Entry 9F14 (X-ray diffraction, 2.30 A resolution); this record covers chains A and B.

[Chain A (and B)]
Name: HTH-type transcriptional regulator CysB
From: Klebsiella aerogenes
Notes: chain B of this document is another copy of the same molecule, construct and numbering; everything in this record applies to it too
Reference sequence: P45600 (CYSB_KLEPN); residue numbers follow UniProt; this construct covers 1-324
Chain sequence (324 residues; row label = number of the first residue in the row):
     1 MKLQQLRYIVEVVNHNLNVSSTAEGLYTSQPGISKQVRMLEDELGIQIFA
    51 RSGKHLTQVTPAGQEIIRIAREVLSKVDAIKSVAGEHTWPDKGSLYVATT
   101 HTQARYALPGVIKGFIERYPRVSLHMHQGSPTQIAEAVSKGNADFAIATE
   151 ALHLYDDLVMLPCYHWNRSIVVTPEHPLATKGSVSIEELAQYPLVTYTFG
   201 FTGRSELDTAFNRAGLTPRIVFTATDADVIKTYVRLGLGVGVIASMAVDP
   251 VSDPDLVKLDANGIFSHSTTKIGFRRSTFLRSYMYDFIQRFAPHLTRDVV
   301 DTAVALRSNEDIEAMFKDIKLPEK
UniProt features mapped onto this chain:
  - DNA-binding region: Val19 to Arg38 (H-T-H motif)
Residues lining bound ligands: N-acetyl-serine (SAC): Thr100, His101, Thr102, Gln103, Thr149, Glu150, Tyr164, Trp166, Tyr197, Phe199, Ala227, Ala244, Met246
Reported in the primary citation:
  - binding site for N-acetyl-serine: Thr100, Thr102, Gln103, Thr149, Glu150, Tyr164, Trp166, Tyr197, Phe199, Ala227, Ala244, Met246
  - conformationally variable residues (loop rearrangement, side-chain flip): Glu150 to Asp156, Phe199 to Glu206

[Interface between chain A and chain B]
Residue-residue contacts (55; chain A residue first):
  Asn16(A) - Glu136(B)
  Tyr27(A) - Thr202(B)
  Tyr27(A) - Gly203(B)  hydrogen bond (side chain-backbone)
  Tyr27(A) - Arg204(B)  hydrogen bond
  His101(A) - His101(B)
  His101(A) - Asp226(B)  salt bridge
  Arg105(A) - Arg105(B)
  Arg105(A) - Asp228(B)  salt bridge
  Ile112(A) - Phe222(B)  hydrophobic
  Lys113(A) - Arg235(B)
  Lys113(A) - Leu236(B)
  Ile116(A) - Tyr233(B)
  Ser123(A) - Ile220(B)
  Ser123(A) - Val221(B)
  Leu124(A) - Val221(B)  hydrogen bond (backbone-backbone)
  Leu124(A) - Phe222(B)
  Leu124(A) - Thr223(B)  hydrogen bond (backbone-backbone)
  His125(A) - Thr223(B)
  Met126(A) - Thr198(B)
  Met126(A) - Phe222(B)  hydrophobic
  Met126(A) - Thr223(B)  hydrogen bond (backbone-backbone)
  Met126(A) - Ala224(B)
  Met126(A) - Thr225(B)  hydrogen bond (backbone-backbone)
  His127(A) - Thr198(B)
  His127(A) - Thr225(B)
  Gln128(A) - Ala224(B)
  Gln128(A) - Thr225(B)  hydrogen bond (side chain-backbone)
  Gln128(A) - Asp226(B)
  Gln133(A) - Gln128(B)  hydrogen bond (side chain-backbone)
  Gln133(A) - Gln133(B)
  Glu136(A) - Gln133(B)
  Thr198(A) - Met126(B)
  Thr198(A) - His127(B)
  Thr217(A) - Trp89(B)
  Pro218(A) - Trp89(B)
  Arg219(A) - Thr88(B)  hydrogen bond
  Arg219(A) - Trp89(B)
  Ile220(A) - Pro90(B)
  Ile220(A) - Ser123(B)
  Val221(A) - Ser123(B)
  Val221(A) - Leu124(B)  hydrogen bond (backbone-backbone)
  Phe222(A) - Leu124(B)
  Phe222(A) - Met126(B)  hydrophobic
  Thr223(A) - Leu124(B)  hydrogen bond (backbone-backbone)
  Thr223(A) - His125(B)
  Thr223(A) - Met126(B)  hydrogen bond (backbone-backbone)
  Ala224(A) - Met126(B)
  Thr225(A) - Met126(B)  hydrogen bond (backbone-backbone)
  Thr225(A) - His127(B)
  Thr225(A) - Gln128(B)  hydrogen bond (side chain-backbone)
  Asp226(A) - Arg105(B)  salt bridge
  Asp226(A) - Gln128(B)
  Asp228(A) - Arg105(B)  salt bridge
  Tyr233(A) - Ile112(B)  hydrophobic
  Tyr233(A) - Ile116(B)
Also at the interface, not in a pair above, chain A (35 interface residues in all): Asn14, Glu24, Ala104, Val122, Lys140, Gln191, Val229
Also at the interface, not in a pair above, chain B (36 interface residues in all): Ala84, Ala104, Val122, Gly129, His153, Val229

[Summary]
Chain A and chain B form an interface of 35 and 36 residues respectively; the contacts include 14 hydrogen
bonds and 4 salt bridges. Polar contacts include His101(A)-Asp226(B), Arg105(A)-Asp228(B) and
Asp226(A)-Arg105(B). Chain A binds N-acetyl-serine. The paper reports a binding site for N-acetyl-serine at
Thr100(A), Thr102(A) and Gln103(A) among others; conformational variability at Glu150(A) and Phe199(A).
Chain A and chain B are both HTH-type transcriptional regulator CysB (Klebsiella aerogenes); the structure,
The crystal structure of full length tetramer CysB from Klebsiella aerogenes in complex with N-acetylserine,
was determined by X-ray diffraction (same publication as 9FDD).
